PDB entry 6UTX | X-ray diffraction, 4.05 A resolution (low resolution: residue-level contacts below are approximate; hydrogen-bond / salt-bridge calls are withheld) | chains FFF and 111 of the 8 polymer chains in the assembly

== Chain FFF ==
Name: RNA polymerase sigma factor RpoS
From: Escherichia coli (strain K12)
Reference sequence: P13445 (RPOS_ECOLI); numbering as in UniProt (aligned over 1-328)
Chain sequence (336 residues; row label = number of the first residue in the row):
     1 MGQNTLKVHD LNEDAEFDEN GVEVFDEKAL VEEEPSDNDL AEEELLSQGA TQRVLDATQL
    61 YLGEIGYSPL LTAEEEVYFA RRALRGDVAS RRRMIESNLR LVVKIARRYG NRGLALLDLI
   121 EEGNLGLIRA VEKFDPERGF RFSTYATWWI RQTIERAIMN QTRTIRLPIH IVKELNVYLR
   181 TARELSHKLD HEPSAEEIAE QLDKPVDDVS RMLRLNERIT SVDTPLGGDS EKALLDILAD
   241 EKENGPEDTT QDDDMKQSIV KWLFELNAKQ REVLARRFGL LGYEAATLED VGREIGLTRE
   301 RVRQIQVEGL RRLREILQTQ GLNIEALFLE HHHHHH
Unresolved in the structure: 1-52, 330-336
Construct notes: conflict Gly2 (Ser in P13445), Glu33 (Gln in P13445); expression tag (329-336)
Swiss-Prot annotation at these positions:
  - DNA-binding region: Leu288 to Val307 (H-T-H motif)
  - region: Asp56 to Ala89 (Sigma-70 factor domain-1)
  - motif: Asp118 to Glu121 (Interaction with polymerase core subunit RpoC)
  - mutagenesis: Lys173 (K173E: Eliminates RpoS proteolysis. Lack of interaction with RssB), Glu174 (E174T: 2-fold increase in RpoS half-life. Does not affect interaction with RssB), Val177 (V177K: 3-fold increase in RpoS half-life), Tyr178 (Y178L: Does not affect RpoS half-life)

== Chain 111 ==
Molecule: Synthetic DNA 50-MER (promoter non-template strand)
Sequence (50 nucleotides; numbered 10 to 59; the number before each row is that of its first residue):
    10 ACCTTGACAT CCCACCTCAC GTATGCTATA ATGTGTGCAG TCTGACGCGG
Unresolved in the structure: 10-27

== Chain FFF / chain 111 interface ==
Pairs across the interface (49):
  Gln59(FFF) - DT43(111)
  Leu62(FFF) - DG42(111)
  Leu62(FFF) - DT43(111)
  Gly63(FFF) - DG42(111)
  Ile65(FFF) - DG42(111)
  Gly66(FFF) - DG42(111)
  Tyr67(FFF) - DG42(111)
  Leu70(FFF) - DT41(111)
  Glu76(FFF) - DT41(111)
  Ser97(FFF) - DT41(111)
  Asn98(FFF) - DT41(111)
  Arg100(FFF) - DT41(111)
  Arg100(FFF) - DG42(111)
  Leu101(FFF) - DT41(111)
  Val103(FFF) - DT43(111)
  Lys104(FFF) - DG42(111)
  Arg107(FFF) - DT43(111)
  Arg107(FFF) - DG44(111)
  Lys133(FFF) - DC35(111)
  Lys133(FFF) - DT36(111)
  Phe134(FFF) - DA37(111)
  Asp135(FFF) - DA37(111)
  Arg138(FFF) - DA37(111)
  Arg141(FFF) - DA39(111)
  Arg141(FFF) - DA40(111)
  Arg141(FFF) - DT41(111)
  Ser143(FFF) - DA39(111)
  Ser143(FFF) - DA40(111)
  Ser143(FFF) - DT41(111)
  Thr144(FFF) - DT38(111)
  Thr144(FFF) - DA39(111)
  Thr144(FFF) - DA40(111)
  Tyr145(FFF) - DT36(111)
  Tyr145(FFF) - DA37(111)
  Thr147(FFF) - DA40(111)
  Trp148(FFF) - DT36(111)
  Trp148(FFF) - DT38(111)
  Trp149(FFF) - DC35(111)
  Trp149(FFF) - DT36(111)
  Gln152(FFF) - DC35(111)
  Gln152(FFF) - DT36(111)
  Arg156(FFF) - DT33(111)
  Arg156(FFF) - DG34(111)
  Arg156(FFF) - DC35(111)
  Pro168(FFF) - DA32(111)
  Ile169(FFF) - DT33(111)
  His170(FFF) - DT31(111)
  His170(FFF) - DA32(111)
  Ile171(FFF) - DT31(111)
Also at the interface, not in a pair above, chain FFF (38 interface residues in all): Thr58, Leu71, Leu116, Arg129, Phe140, Arg166

== In short ==
38 residues of chain FFF face 14 of chain 111 across their interface. Curated annotation (UniProt) lists 4
mutagenesis sites on chain FFF.
Here chain FFF is RNA polymerase sigma factor RpoS (Escherichia coli (strain K12)) and chain 111 is Synthetic
DNA 50-MER (promoter non-template strand). Entry 6UTX (E. coli sigma-S transcription initiation complex with
an empty bubble ("Old" crystal)) was determined by X-ray diffraction together with 6UTV, 6UTW, 6UTY, 6UTZ,
6UU0, 6UU1 and 11 further entries from the same study.
